PDB entry 6TAB | X-ray diffraction, 1.26 A resolution | chain A

[Chain A]
Molecule: SLT domain-containing protein
Source organism: Bdellovibrio bacteriovorus HD100
UniProt: Q6MQY8 (Q6MQY8_BDEBA); residue numbers follow UniProt; this construct covers 1-254
Sequence (254 residues; each row starts with the number of its first residue):
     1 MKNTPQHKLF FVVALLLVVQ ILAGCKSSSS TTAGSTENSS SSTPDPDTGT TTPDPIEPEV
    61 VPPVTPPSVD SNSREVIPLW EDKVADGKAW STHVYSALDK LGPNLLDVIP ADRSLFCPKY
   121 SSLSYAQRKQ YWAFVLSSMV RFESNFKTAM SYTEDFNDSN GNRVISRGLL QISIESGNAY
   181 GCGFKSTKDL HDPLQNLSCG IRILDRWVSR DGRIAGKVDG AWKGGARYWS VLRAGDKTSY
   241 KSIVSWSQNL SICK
Disordered / not traced: 1-72
Construct notes: conflict Ser-73 (Leu in Q6MQY8)
Cystine bridges: Cys-117/Cys-253, Cys-182/Cys-199
What the authors report for this chain:
  - catalytic residues: Glu-143, Glu-154 (proposed by the authors, not directly observed)
  - mutagenesis - E143Q, E154Q: abolished catalytic activity
  - mutagenesis - Y228A: decreased catalytic activity on GlcNAc-deacetylated peptidoglycan
  - specificity-determining residues: Met-150, Tyr-152, Tyr-228 (proposed by the authors, not directly observed)
  - mutagenesis - Y228A: unchanged catalytic activity on acetylated material

[Overview]
The paper reports catalytic residues Glu-143 and Glu-154; E143Q and E154Q abolish catalytic activity.
Chain A is SLT domain-containing protein (Bdellovibrio bacteriovorus HD100); the structure, Bd0314 DslA
wild-type form 2, was determined by X-ray diffraction, deposited together with 6TA9, 6TAD and 6TAF.
